7LG6 - chains A and G of the 18 polymer chains in the assembly; structure by electron microscopy, 3.28 A resolution.

[Chain A]
Protein: Envelope glycoprotein gp120
Source organism: Human immunodeficiency virus 1
UniProtKB: Q2N0S6 (Q2N0S6_9HIV1); the construct lacks a stretch of the UniProt sequence and is renumbered around it, so the offset changes along the chain: 31-141 = UniProt 30-140; 150-185 = UniProt 141-176; 189-309 = UniProt 188-308; 312-323 = UniProt 309-320; 2 more segments
Amino-acid sequence (475 residues; numbered 31 to 507 plus 12 insertion-coded residues; 14 numbers in that range are skipped by the numbering (no residue carries them; nothing is unmodelled there); the number before each row is that of its first residue; a row labelled like 185A-185K holds insertion residues (185A, then the next letters in order)):
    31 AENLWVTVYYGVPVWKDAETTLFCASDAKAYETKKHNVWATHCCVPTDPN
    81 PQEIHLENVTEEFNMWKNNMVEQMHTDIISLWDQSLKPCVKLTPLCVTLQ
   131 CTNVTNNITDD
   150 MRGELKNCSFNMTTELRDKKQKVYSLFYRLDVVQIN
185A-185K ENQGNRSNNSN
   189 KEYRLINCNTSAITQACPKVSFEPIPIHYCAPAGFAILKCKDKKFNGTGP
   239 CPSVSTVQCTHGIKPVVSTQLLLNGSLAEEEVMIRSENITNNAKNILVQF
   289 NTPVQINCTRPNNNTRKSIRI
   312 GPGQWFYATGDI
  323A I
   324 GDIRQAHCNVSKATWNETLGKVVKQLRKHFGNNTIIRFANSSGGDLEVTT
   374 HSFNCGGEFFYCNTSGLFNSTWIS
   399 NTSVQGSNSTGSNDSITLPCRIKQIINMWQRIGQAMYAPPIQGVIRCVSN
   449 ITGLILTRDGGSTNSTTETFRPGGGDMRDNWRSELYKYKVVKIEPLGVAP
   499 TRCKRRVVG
Unresolved in the structure: 185A-185K, 399-411, 507
Sequence notes: engineered mutation Lys-64 (Glu63 in Q2N0S6), Cys-73 (Ala72 in Q2N0S6), Trp-316 (Ala313 in Q2N0S6), Asn-332 (Thr330 in Q2N0S6), Cys-501 (Ala498 in Q2N0S6)
Cystine bridges: Cys-54/Cys-73, Cys-119/Cys-205, Cys-126/Cys-196, Cys-131/Cys-157, Cys-218/Cys-247, Cys-228/Cys-239, Cys-296/Cys-331, Cys-378/Cys-445, Cys-385/Cys-418
Glycans and other covalent adducts: N-acetylglucosamine (NAG) linked to Asn-88, Asn-133, Asn-137, Asn-156, Asn-160, Asn-197, Asn-234, Asn-262, Asn-295, Asn-301, Asn-332, Asn-339, Asn-363, Asn-386, Asn-392, Asn-448; glycan linked to Asn-276
From the paper describing this entry:
  - post-translational modification sites: Asn-276
  - mutagenesis - N276D, R456S: abolished binding to VRC40.01
  - mutagenesis - D368R: decreased binding to VRC40.01
  - mutagenesis - N276D, R456S: abolished binding to VRC33.01
  - mutagenesis - N234S, D368R: decreased binding to VRC33.01

[Chain G]
Protein: Envelope glycoprotein gp41
Source organism: Human immunodeficiency virus 1
UniProtKB: Q2N0S6 (Q2N0S6_9HIV1); residues 512-664 here correspond to UniProt positions 509-661 (UniProt number = residue number - 3)
Amino-acid sequence (153 residues; each row starts with the number of its first residue):
   512 AVGIGAVFLGFLGAAGSTMGAASMTLTVQARNLLSGIVQQQSNLLRAPEC
   562 QQHLLKLTVWGIKQLQARVLAVERYLRDQQLLGIWGCSGKLICCTNVPWN
   612 SSWSNRNLSEIWDNMTWLQWDKEISNYTQIIYGLLEESQNQQEKNEQDLL
   662 ALD
Unresolved in the structure: 512-517, 664
Sequence notes: engineered mutation Pro-559 (Ile556 in Q2N0S6), Cys-561 (Ala558 in Q2N0S6), Cys-605 (Thr602 in Q2N0S6)
Cystine bridges: Cys-598/Cys-604
Glycans and other covalent adducts: glycan linked to Asn-611; N-acetylglucosamine (NAG) linked to Asn-618, Asn-637

[How chain A and chain G interact]
Contacting residue pairs (9; chain A residue first):
  Lys-46(A) / Leu-556(G)
  Asp-47(A) / Leu-556(G)
  Ala-48(A) / Leu-556(G)
  Glu-49(A) / Leu-556(G)  hydrogen bond (backbone-backbone)
  Glu-49(A) / Arg-557(G)
  Glu-49(A) / Ala-558(G)  hydrogen bond (side chain-backbone)
  Lys-490(A) / Asn-554(G)  hydrogen bond (side chain-backbone)
  Lys-490(A) / Leu-555(G)  hydrogen bond (side chain-backbone)
  Lys-490(A) / Leu-556(G)
Also at the interface, not in a pair above, chain A (6 interface residues in all): Thr-51
Also at the interface, not in a pair above, chain G (6 interface residues in all): Gln-562

[In short]
The chain A/chain G interface involves 6 residues from each chain, with 4 hydrogen bonds. Polar contacts
include Glu-49(A)/Ala-558(G), Lys-490(A)/Asn-554(G) and Lys-490(A)/Leu-555(G). The paper reports that N276D
and R456S of chain A abolish binding to VRC40.01; a modification site at Asn-276(A); 4 substitutions were
tested in all.
Here chain A is Envelope glycoprotein gp120 and chain G is Envelope glycoprotein gp41, both from Human
immunodeficiency virus 1. Entry 7LG6 (BG505 SOSIP.v5.2 in complex with VRC40.01 and RM19R Fabs) was determined
by electron microscopy (same publication as 7LL1 and 7LL2).
